1E8F - chains A and B; structure by X-ray diffraction, 2.90 A resolution.

[Chain A (and B)]
Name: Vanillyl-alcohol oxidase
From: Penicillium simplicissimum
Notes: EC 1.1.3.7; chain B of this document is another copy of the same molecule, construct and numbering; everything in this record applies to it too
UniProt: P56216 (VAOX_PENSI); residues 1-560 here = UniProt positions 1-560
Amino-acid sequence (560 residues; row label = number of the first residue in the row):
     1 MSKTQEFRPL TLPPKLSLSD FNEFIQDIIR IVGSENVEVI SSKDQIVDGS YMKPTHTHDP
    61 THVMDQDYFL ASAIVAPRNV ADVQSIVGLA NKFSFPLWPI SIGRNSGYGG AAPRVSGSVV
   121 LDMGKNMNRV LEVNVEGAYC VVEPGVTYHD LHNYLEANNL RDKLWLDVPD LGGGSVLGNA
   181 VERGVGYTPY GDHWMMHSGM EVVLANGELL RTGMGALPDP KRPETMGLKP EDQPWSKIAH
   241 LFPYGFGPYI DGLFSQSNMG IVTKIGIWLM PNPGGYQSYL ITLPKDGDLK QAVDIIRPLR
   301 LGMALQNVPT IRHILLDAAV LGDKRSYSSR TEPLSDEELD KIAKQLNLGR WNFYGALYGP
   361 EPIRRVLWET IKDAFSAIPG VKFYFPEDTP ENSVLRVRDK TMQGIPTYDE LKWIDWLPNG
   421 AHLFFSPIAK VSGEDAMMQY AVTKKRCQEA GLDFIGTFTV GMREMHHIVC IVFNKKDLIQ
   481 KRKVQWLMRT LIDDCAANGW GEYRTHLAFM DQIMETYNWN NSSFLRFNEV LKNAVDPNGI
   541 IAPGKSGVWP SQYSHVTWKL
Disordered / not traced: 1-5, 42-51
Sequence notes: engineered mutation Thr61 (His in P56216)
Curated features (UniProtKB/Swiss-Prot):
  - active site: Tyr108, Tyr503, Arg504
  - site: Asp170 (Important for the catalytic mechanism)
  - modified residue: His422 (Tele-8alpha-FAD histidine)
What the authors report for this chain:
  - conformationally variable residues (side-chain flip): Asn105, Ser106
  - mutagenesis - H61T (10-fold): decreased catalytic activity on 4-(methoxymethyl)phenol
  - catalytic residues: His422 (proposed by the authors, not directly observed)

[Chain A / chain B interface]
Pairs across the interface - 196 pairs, chain A then chain B:
  Val135(A) - Arg297(B)
  Glu136(A) - Arg297(B)  hydrogen bond (backbone-side chain)
  Glu136(A) - Lys430(B)  salt bridge
  Glu136(A) - Ser432(B)
  Gly137(A) - Arg463(B)  hydrogen bond (backbone-side chain)
  Ala138(A) - Leu301(B)  hydrophobic
  Ala138(A) - Arg463(B)  hydrogen bond (backbone-side chain)
  Arg183(A) - Tyr244(B)
  Arg183(A) - Phe246(B)
  Arg183(A) - Gly247(B)  hydrogen bond (side chain-backbone)
  Arg183(A) - Tyr249(B)
  Tyr190(A) - Leu301(B)
  Tyr190(A) - Arg463(B)  hydrogen bond
  Asp192(A) - Tyr244(B)  hydrogen bond
  Trp194(A) - Tyr244(B)
  Met195(A) - Met195(B)  hydrophobic
  Met195(A) - Tyr244(B)
  Leu204(A) - Phe527(B)  hydrophobic
  Leu209(A) - Trp519(B)  hydrophobic
  Leu209(A) - Asn520(B)
  Leu209(A) - Ser523(B)  hydrogen bond (backbone-side chain)
  Leu210(A) - Trp519(B)
  Leu210(A) - Ser523(B)
  Leu210(A) - Phe524(B)  hydrophobic
  Leu210(A) - Phe527(B)  hydrophobic
  Arg211(A) - Trp519(B)
  Gly213(A) - Tyr517(B)
  Met214(A) - Ile428(B)  hydrophobic
  Met214(A) - Tyr517(B)  hydrogen bond
  Gly215(A) - Trp519(B)
  Ala216(A) - Tyr517(B)
  Ala216(A) - Asn518(B)  hydrogen bond (backbone-backbone)
  Ala216(A) - Trp519(B)  hydrogen bond (backbone-backbone)
  Leu217(A) - Gly499(B)
  Leu217(A) - Gly501(B)
  Leu217(A) - Thr516(B)
  Leu217(A) - Tyr517(B)
  Pro218(A) - Thr516(B)
  Pro218(A) - Asn518(B)
  Pro220(A) - Ala496(B)
  Pro220(A) - Ala497(B)
  Pro220(A) - Asn498(B)
  Pro220(A) - Gly499(B)
  Pro230(A) - Trp519(B)
  Pro230(A) - Asn520(B)
  Gln233(A) - Trp519(B)  hydrogen bond
  Ser236(A) - Gly499(B)
  Lys237(A) - Asp435(B)  salt bridge
  Lys237(A) - Asn498(B)  hydrogen bond (side chain-backbone)
  Lys237(A) - Gly499(B)
  Lys237(A) - Trp500(B)
  Ile238(A) - Ile428(B)  hydrophobic
  Ile238(A) - Ala429(B)
  Ile238(A) - Lys430(B)
  Ile238(A) - Trp500(B)
  Leu241(A) - Lys430(B)
  Leu241(A) - Arg463(B)
  Leu241(A) - Glu464(B)
  Phe242(A) - Ile428(B)  hydrophobic
  Phe242(A) - Glu464(B)
  Phe242(A) - His466(B)
  Phe242(A) - Tyr503(B)  hydrophobic
  Tyr244(A) - Arg183(B)
  Tyr244(A) - Asp192(B)  hydrogen bond
  Tyr244(A) - Trp194(B)
  Tyr244(A) - Met195(B)
  Gly245(A) - Tyr503(B)
  Phe246(A) - Arg183(B)
  Phe246(A) - Gln256(B)
  Phe246(A) - Glu502(B)
  Phe246(A) - Tyr503(B)
  Phe246(A) - Arg504(B)
  Phe246(A) - Thr505(B)
  Phe246(A) - Met510(B)
  Phe246(A) - Tyr517(B)  hydrophobic
  Phe246(A) - Phe524(B)
  Phe246(A) - Ser546(B)
  Gly247(A) - Arg183(B)  hydrogen bond (backbone-side chain)
  Gly247(A) - Ser255(B)
  Gly247(A) - Gln256(B)  hydrogen bond (backbone-side chain)
  Gly247(A) - Ser546(B)
  Pro248(A) - Gly252(B)
  Pro248(A) - Ser255(B)
  Pro248(A) - Gln256(B)
  Pro248(A) - Ser257(B)
  Pro248(A) - Phe524(B)
  Pro248(A) - Asn528(B)
  Tyr249(A) - Arg183(B)
  Tyr249(A) - Gly252(B)  hydrogen bond (backbone-backbone)
  Tyr249(A) - Leu253(B)
  Tyr249(A) - Ser255(B)
  Ile250(A) - Leu253(B)  hydrophobic
  Ile250(A) - Phe524(B)  hydrophobic
  Ile250(A) - Phe527(B)  hydrophobic
  Ile250(A) - Asn528(B)
  Gly252(A) - Pro248(B)
  Gly252(A) - Tyr249(B)  hydrogen bond (backbone-backbone)
  Leu253(A) - Ile250(B)  hydrophobic
  Leu253(A) - Leu253(B)  hydrophobic
  Leu253(A) - Leu531(B)  hydrophobic
  Phe254(A) - Phe527(B)  hydrophobic
  Ser255(A) - Gly247(B)
  Ser255(A) - Pro248(B)
  Gln256(A) - Phe246(B)
  Gln256(A) - Gly247(B)  hydrogen bond (side chain-backbone)
  Gln256(A) - Pro248(B)
  Ser257(A) - Pro248(B)
  Trp268(A) - Arg463(B)
  Leu269(A) - Arg463(B)  hydrogen bond (backbone-side chain)
  Met270(A) - Met303(B)  hydrophobic
  Pro271(A) - Leu301(B)
  Arg297(A) - Val135(B)
  Arg297(A) - Glu136(B)  hydrogen bond (side chain-backbone)
  Leu301(A) - Ala138(B)  hydrophobic
  Leu301(A) - Pro271(B)
  Met303(A) - Met270(B)  hydrophobic
  Pro362(A) - Val366(B)  hydrophobic
  Ile363(A) - Ile363(B)  hydrophobic
  Ile363(A) - Leu367(B)  hydrophobic
  Val366(A) - Pro362(B)  hydrophobic
  Leu367(A) - Ile363(B)  hydrophobic
  Ile428(A) - Met214(B)  hydrophobic
  Ile428(A) - Ile238(B)  hydrophobic
  Ile428(A) - Phe242(B)  hydrophobic
  Ala429(A) - Ile238(B)
  Lys430(A) - Glu136(B)  salt bridge
  Lys430(A) - Ile238(B)
  Lys430(A) - Leu241(B)
  Ser432(A) - Glu136(B)
  Asp435(A) - Lys237(B)  salt bridge
  Arg463(A) - Gly137(B)  hydrogen bond (side chain-backbone)
  Arg463(A) - Ala138(B)  hydrogen bond (side chain-backbone)
  Arg463(A) - Tyr190(B)  hydrogen bond
  Arg463(A) - Leu241(B)
  Arg463(A) - Trp268(B)
  Arg463(A) - Leu269(B)  hydrogen bond (side chain-backbone)
  Glu464(A) - Leu241(B)
  Glu464(A) - Phe242(B)
  His466(A) - Phe242(B)
  Ala496(A) - Pro220(B)
  Ala497(A) - Pro220(B)
  Asn498(A) - Lys237(B)  hydrogen bond (backbone-side chain)
  Gly499(A) - Pro220(B)
  Gly499(A) - Lys237(B)
  Trp500(A) - Lys237(B)
  Trp500(A) - Ile238(B)
  Gly501(A) - Leu217(B)
  Glu502(A) - Phe246(B)
  Tyr503(A) - Phe242(B)  hydrophobic
  Tyr503(A) - Gly245(B)
  Tyr503(A) - Phe246(B)
  Thr505(A) - Phe246(B)
  Met510(A) - Phe246(B)
  Ile513(A) - Phe246(B)  hydrophobic
  Thr516(A) - Leu217(B)
  Thr516(A) - Pro218(B)
  Tyr517(A) - Met214(B)  hydrogen bond
  Tyr517(A) - Ala216(B)
  Tyr517(A) - Leu217(B)
  Tyr517(A) - Phe246(B)  hydrophobic
  Asn518(A) - Ala216(B)
  Asn518(A) - Pro218(B)
  Trp519(A) - Leu209(B)  hydrophobic
  Trp519(A) - Leu210(B)
  Trp519(A) - Arg211(B)
  Trp519(A) - Gly215(B)
  Trp519(A) - Ala216(B)  hydrogen bond (backbone-backbone)
  Trp519(A) - Pro218(B)
  Trp519(A) - Pro230(B)
  Trp519(A) - Gln233(B)  hydrogen bond
  Asn520(A) - Leu209(B)
  Asn520(A) - Pro230(B)
  Ser523(A) - Leu209(B)  hydrogen bond (side chain-backbone)
  Ser523(A) - Leu210(B)
  Phe524(A) - Leu210(B)  hydrophobic
  Phe524(A) - Ala216(B)  hydrophobic
  Phe524(A) - Phe246(B)
  Phe524(A) - Pro248(B)
  Phe524(A) - Ile250(B)  hydrophobic
  Phe527(A) - Leu204(B)  hydrophobic
  Phe527(A) - Leu210(B)  hydrophobic
  Phe527(A) - Ile250(B)  hydrophobic
  Phe527(A) - Phe254(B)  hydrophobic
  Phe527(A) - Val535(B)  hydrophobic
  Asn528(A) - Pro248(B)
  Asn528(A) - Ile250(B)
  Val530(A) - Ala534(B)  hydrophobic
  Leu531(A) - Leu253(B)  hydrophobic
  Leu531(A) - Leu531(B)  hydrophobic
  Leu531(A) - Val535(B)  hydrophobic
  Ala534(A) - Val530(B)  hydrophobic
  Ala534(A) - Ala534(B)  hydrophobic
  Val535(A) - Phe527(B)  hydrophobic
  Val535(A) - Leu531(B)  hydrophobic
  Ser546(A) - Phe246(B)
  Ser546(A) - Gly247(B)
Also at the interface, not in a pair above, chain A (92 interface residues in all): Glu201, Glu208, Glu231, His240, Met259, Val431, Arg504, Met514
Also at the interface, not in a pair above, chain B (91 interface residues in all): Glu201, Gly213, Glu231, Ser236, His240, Met259, Val431, Ile513, Met514

[Summary]
92 residues of chain A face 91 of chain B across their interface, with 29 hydrogen bonds and 4 salt bridges.
Among the polar pairs are Glu136(A)-Lys430(B), Lys237(A)-Asp435(B) and Glu136(A)-Arg297(B). From UniProt: 3
active-site residues on chain A. From the paper: the catalytic residue His422(A); H61T of chain A reduces
catalytic activity on 4-(methoxymethyl)phenol.
Chain A and chain B are both Vanillyl-alcohol oxidase (Penicillium simplicissimum); the structure, Structure
of the H61T mutant of the flavoenzyme vanillyl-alcohol oxidase in the apo form, was determined by X-ray
diffraction (same publication as 1E8G and 1E8H).
